PDB entry 4EN2 | X-ray diffraction, 2.58 A resolution | chains M and C of the 3 polymer chains in the assembly

Chain M:
Protein: AP-1 complex subunit mu-1
Organism: Mus musculus
Notes: fragment: sorting motif recognition domain
UniProt: P35585 (AP1M1_MOUSE); residue numbers follow UniProt; this construct covers 158-423
Chain sequence (266 residues; each row starts with the number of its first residue):
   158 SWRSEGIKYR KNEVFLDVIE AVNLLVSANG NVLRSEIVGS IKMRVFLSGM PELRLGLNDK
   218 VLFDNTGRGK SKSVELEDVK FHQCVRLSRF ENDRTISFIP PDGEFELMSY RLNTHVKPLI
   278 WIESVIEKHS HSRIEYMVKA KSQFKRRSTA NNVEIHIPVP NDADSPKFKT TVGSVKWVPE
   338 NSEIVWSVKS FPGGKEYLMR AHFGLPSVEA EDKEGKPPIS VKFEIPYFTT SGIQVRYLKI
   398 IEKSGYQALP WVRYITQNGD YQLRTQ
Unresolved in the structure: 363-372
Curated features (UniProtKB/Swiss-Prot):
  - modified residue: Thr223 (Phosphothreonine)
What the authors report for this chain:
  - mutagenesis - K274E/K298E/K302E/R303D: abolished binding to MHC I CD-Nef fusion protein
  - mutagenesis - R225A/R393A: abolished binding to MHC I-CD-Nef fusion protein

Chain C:
Protein: Protein Nef
Organism: Human immunodeficiency virus 1
UniProt: Q90VU7 (Q90VU7_9HIV1); residue numbers follow UniProt; this construct covers 1-206
Chain sequence (206 residues; each row starts with the number of its first residue):
     1 MGGKWSKSSV IGWPAVRERM RRAEPAADGV GAVSRDLEKH GAITSSNTAA NNAACAWLEA
    61 QEEEEVGFPV TPQVPLRPMT YKAAVDLSHF LKEKGGLEGL IHSQRRQDIL DLWIYHTQGY
   121 FPDWQNYTPG PGVRYPLTFG WCYKLVPVEP DKVEEANKGE NTSLLHPVSL HGMDDPEREV
   181 LEWRFDSRLA FHHVARELHP EYFKNC
Unresolved in the structure: 1-8, 25-56, 149-178, 204-206
What the authors report for this chain:
  - mutagenesis - D123G: abolished localization to MHC-I (citing earlier work)
  - mutagenesis - W13A, M20A, Y202A/F203A, Y202A: abolished binding to AP-1 complex subunit mu-1 (chain M)
  - mutagenesis - Y202A/F203A: abolished localization to cell surface MHC-I
  - mutagenesis - W13A, M20A: abolished localization to MHC-I
  - mutagenesis - W13A, Y202A, F203A: decreased binding to AP-1 complex subunit mu-1 (chain M)

How chain M and chain C interact:
Pairs across the interface (49):
  Asn222(M) with Tyr202(C)
  Thr223(M) with Leu137(C); Tyr202(C)
  Gly224(M) with Asn126(C); Leu137(C); Tyr202(C)
  Arg225(M) with Asp123(C); Asn126(C)
  Lys227(M) with Gln104(C); Asn126(C)
  Ser228(M) with Pro122(C); Asp123(C); Asn126(C), hydrogen bond
  Val273(M) with Glu64(C); Val66(C), hydrophobic
  Lys274(M) with Glu63(C), salt bridge; Glu64(C), hydrogen bond (side chain-backbone); Val66(C)
  Leu276(M) with Val66(C), hydrophobic
  Gln300(M) with Glu65(C); Val66(C), hydrogen bond (backbone-backbone)
  Phe301(M) with Glu65(C); Val66(C)
  Lys302(M) with Glu65(C), hydrogen bond (side chain-backbone); Val66(C); Gly67(C), hydrogen bond (side chain-backbone); Pro69(C)
  Arg303(M) with Glu65(C), salt bridge
  Arg304(M) with Pro69(C)
  Ser305(M) with Pro69(C)
  Gly351(M) with Glu65(C)
  Tyr384(M) with Pro69(C); Val70(C), hydrogen bond (backbone-backbone); Pro72(C), hydrophobic
  Phe385(M) with Val66(C); Gly67(C); Phe68(C); Pro69(C), hydrophobic
  Thr386(M) with Gly67(C); Phe68(C), hydrogen bond (backbone-backbone)
  Thr387(M) with Phe68(C)
  Ser388(M) with Phe68(C)
  Gly389(M) with Phe68(C)
  Gln391(M) with Phe121(C); Asp123(C)
  Arg393(M) with Pro78(C); Phe121(C); Asp123(C), salt bridge
  Tyr411(M) with Val70(C), hydrophobic
Interface residues without a listed pair, chain M (29 interface residues in all): Phe220, Pro275, Val392, Tyr394
Interface residues without a listed pair, chain C (20 interface residues in all): Leu76, Arg77, Glu201

Summary:
29 residues of chain M and 20 residues of chain C are in contact, with 7 hydrogen bonds and 3 salt bridges.
Polar contacts include Lys274(M)-Glu63(C), Arg303(M)-Glu65(C) and Arg393(M)-Asp123(C). The paper reports that
W13A, M20A and Y202A/F203A of chain C, among others, abolish binding to AP-1 complex subunit mu-1 (chain M);
D123G, W13A and M20A of chain C abolish localization to MHC-I; 8 substitutions were tested in all.
Chain M is AP-1 complex subunit mu-1 (Mus musculus) and chain C is Protein Nef (Human immunodeficiency virus
1); the structure, HIV-1 Nef in complex with MHC-I cytoplasmic domain and Mu1 adaptin subunit of AP1 adaptor
(second ..., was determined by X-ray diffraction together with 4EMZ from the same study.
